PDB entry 7W5X | electron microscopy, 3.40 A resolution | chains 1 and K of the 9 polymer chains in the assembly

# Chain 1
Molecule: zwf promoter DNA forward strand
Sequence (75 nucleotides; numbered 13 to 87; the number before each row is that of its first residue):
    13 ATCGCACGGG TGGATAAGCG TTTACAGTTT TCGCAAGCTC GTAAAAGCAG TATAATGGGA
    73 GCTGTCACGG ATGCA

# Chain K
Molecule: Regulatory protein SoxS
From: Escherichia coli K-12
Reference sequence: P0A9E2 (SOXS_ECOLI); numbering as in UniProt (aligned over 1-107)
Amino-acid sequence (107 residues; row label = number of the first residue in the row):
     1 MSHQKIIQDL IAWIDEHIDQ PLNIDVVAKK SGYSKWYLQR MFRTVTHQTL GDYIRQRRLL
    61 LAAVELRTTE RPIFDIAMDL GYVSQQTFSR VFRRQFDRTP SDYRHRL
Curated features (UniProtKB/Swiss-Prot):
  - DNA-binding region (H-T-H motif): Asp25 to Thr46, Ile73 to Phe96

# How chain 1 and chain K interact
Residue-residue contacts - 24 pairs, chain 1 then chain K:
  DA13(1) with His3(K), sugar contact; Tyr37(K), phosphate contact
  DT14(1) with Tyr33(K), phosphate contact; Tyr37(K), hydrogen bond to the phosphate
  DC15(1) with Tyr33(K), phosphate contact; Ser34(K), hydrogen bond to the phosphate; Tyr37(K), phosphate contact
  DG16(1) with Ser34(K), hydrogen bond to the phosphate; Lys35(K), phosphate contact; Trp36(K), base contact
  DG22(1) with Arg94(K), phosphate contact
  DT23(1) with Arg55(K), hydrogen bond to the phosphate; Arg94(K), salt bridge to the phosphate
  DG24(1) with Arg55(K), salt bridge to the phosphate; Gly81(K), phosphate contact; Tyr82(K), hydrogen bond to the phosphate; Thr87(K), phosphate contact; Val91(K), phosphate contact
  DG25(1) with Gly81(K), phosphate contact; Tyr82(K), phosphate contact; Val83(K), hydrogen bond to the phosphate; Thr87(K), base contact
  DA26(1) with Val83(K), phosphate contact
  DA28(1) with Gln86(K), hydrogen bond to the base
Also at the interface, not in a pair above, chain 1 (12 interface residues in all): DC17, DA29
Also at the interface, not in a pair above, chain K (16 interface residues in all): Arg40, Asp52

# Summary
12 residues of chain 1 face 16 of chain K across their interface; the contacts include 7 hydrogen bonds and 2
salt bridges. Among the polar pairs are DA28(1)-Gln86(K), DT14(1)-Tyr37(K) and DC15(1)-Ser34(K).
Here chain 1 is zwf promoter DNA forward strand and chain K is Regulatory protein SoxS (Escherichia coli
K-12). Entry 7W5X (Cryo-EM structure of SoxS-dependent transcription activation complex with zwf promoter DNA)
was determined by electron microscopy together with 7W5W and 7W5Y from the same study.
